PDB entry 7SZF | X-ray diffraction, 1.79 A resolution | chain A

== Chain A ==
Protein: SxtDIOX
Source organism: Microseira wollei
Reference sequence: C3RVP5 (C3RVP5_9CYAN); numbering as in UniProt (aligned over 1-334)
Amino-acid sequence (334 residues; numbered 1 to 334; the number before each row is that of its first residue):
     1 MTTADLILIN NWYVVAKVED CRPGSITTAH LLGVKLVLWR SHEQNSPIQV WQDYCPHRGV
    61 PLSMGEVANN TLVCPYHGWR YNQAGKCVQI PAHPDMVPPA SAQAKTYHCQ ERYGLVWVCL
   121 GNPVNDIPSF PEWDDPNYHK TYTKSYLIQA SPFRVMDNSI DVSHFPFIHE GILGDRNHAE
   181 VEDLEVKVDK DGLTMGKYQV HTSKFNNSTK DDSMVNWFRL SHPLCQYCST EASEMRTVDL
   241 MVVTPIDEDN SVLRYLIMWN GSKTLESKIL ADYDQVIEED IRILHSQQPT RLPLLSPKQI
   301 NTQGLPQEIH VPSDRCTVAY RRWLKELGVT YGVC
Not modelled in the structure: 1, 204-211, 297-303
Ion coordination: 2Fe-2S cluster Fe: Cys55, His57, Cys74, His77; Fe ion: His164, His169, Asp280
Small-molecule neighbours:
  - beta-Saxitoxinol (D82): Ser159, Phe165, Ile172, Leu173, Asn216, Gln226, Cys228, Asp239, Met241, Tyr255, Asp272, Tyr273, Val276, Asp280
  - 2Fe-2S cluster (FES): Cys55, His57, Arg58, Gly59, Val60, Cys74, Tyr76, His77, Gly78, Trp79
What the authors report for this chain:
  - binding site for beta-Saxitoxinol: Gln226, Asp239
  - conformationally variable residues (loop rearrangement): Val200 to Met214

== In short ==
Chain A binds beta-Saxitoxinol and 2Fe-2S cluster. Cys55, His57, Cys74 and His77 form the 2Fe-2S cluster Fe
site. His164, His169 and Asp280 form the Fe ion site. The paper reports a binding site for beta-Saxitoxinol at
Gln226 and Asp239; conformational variability at Val200.
Chain A is SxtDIOX (Microseira wollei); the structure, Structure of the Rieske Non-heme Iron Oxygenase GxtA
with beta-Saxitoxinol Bound, was determined by X-ray diffraction together with 7SZE, 7SZG and 7SZH from the
same study.
